5JDC - chains A and D of the 4 polymer chains in the assembly; structure by X-ray diffraction, 1.78 A resolution.

== Chain A (and D) ==
Protein: Pteridine reductase
Organism: Trypanosoma brucei brucei
Notes: chain D of this document is another copy of the same molecule, construct and numbering; everything in this record applies to it too
UniProtKB: O76290 (O76290_TRYBB); numbering as in UniProt (aligned over 1-268)
Sequence (288 residues; each row starts with the number of its first residue; numbers below 1 keep their minus sign (Met-19 is residue -19)):
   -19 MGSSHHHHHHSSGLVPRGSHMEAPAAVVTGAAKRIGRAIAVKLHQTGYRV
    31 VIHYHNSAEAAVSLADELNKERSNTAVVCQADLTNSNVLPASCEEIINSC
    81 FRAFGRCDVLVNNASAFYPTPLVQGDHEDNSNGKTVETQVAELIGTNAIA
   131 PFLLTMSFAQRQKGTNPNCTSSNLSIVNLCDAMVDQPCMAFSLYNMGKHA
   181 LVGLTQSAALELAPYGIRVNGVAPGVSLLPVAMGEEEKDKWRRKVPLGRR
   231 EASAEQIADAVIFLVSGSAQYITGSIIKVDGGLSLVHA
Unresolved in the structure: -19 to 1, 104-112, 143-151 (chain D: -19 to 1, 104-113, 143-151)
Modified / non-standard residues: Cys168 (S-oxy cysteine; CSX)
Sequence notes: initiating methionine (-19); expression tag (-18 to 0)
Ligand contacts:
  - NP-13 (6JP; (2S)-5,7-dihydroxy-2-(3-hydroxy-4-methoxyphenyl)-2,3-dihydro-4H-1-benzopyran-4-one): Arg14, Ser95, Phe97, Asp161, Met163, Gln166, Pro167, Cys168, Tyr174, Gly205, Leu208, Leu209, Pro210, Trp221
  - NADP (NAP; NADP nicotinamide-adenine-dinucleotide phosphate): Gly10, Arg14, Ile15, Gly16, His33, Tyr34, His35, Asn36, Ser37, Ala61, Asp62, Leu63, Thr64, Asn93, Ala94, Ser95, Ala96, Thr126, Leu159, Cys160, Asp161, Tyr174, Lys178, Pro204, Gly205, Val206, Ser207, Leu208
Reported in the primary citation:
  - binding site for NP-13: Arg14, Ser95, Phe97, Asp161, Cys168, Tyr174, Asn175, Leu208, Trp221, His267
  - post-translational modification sites: Cys168

== How chain A and chain D interact ==
Contacting residue pairs (23):
  Met163(A) with His267(D)
  Asp165(A) with Leu265(D)
  Gln166(A) with Gln166(D), hydrogen bond; Ser264(D); Leu265(D); His267(D)
  Pro167(A) with Leu265(D); His267(D)
  Trp221(A) with His267(D)
  Lys224(A) with Ala268(D), hydrogen bond (side chain-backbone)
  Ser264(A) with Gln166(D)
  Leu265(A) with Asp165(D); Gln166(D); Pro167(D)
  Val266(A) with Ala268(D), hydrophobic
  His267(A) with Met163(D); Gln166(D); Pro167(D); Trp221(D); Ala268(D)
  Ala268(A) with Lys224(D), hydrogen bond (backbone-side chain); Val266(D), hydrophobic; His267(D)
Other interface residues (no listed pair), chain A (13 interface residues in all): Cys168, Leu263
Other interface residues (no listed pair), chain D (13 interface residues in all): Cys168, Leu263

== Summary ==
The chain A/chain D interface involves 13 residues from each chain, with 3 hydrogen bonds. Polar contacts
include Gln166(A)-Gln166(D) and Lys224(A)-Ala268(D). Chain A binds NADP and NP-13. The paper reports a binding
site for NP-13 at Arg14(A), Ser95(A) and Phe97(A) among others; a modification site at Cys168(A).
Chain A and chain D are both Pteridine reductase (Trypanosoma brucei brucei); the structure, Trypanosoma
brucei PTR1 in complex with inhibitor NP-13 (Hesperetin), was determined by X-ray diffraction together with
5JCJ, 5JCX and 5JDI from the same study.
